Entry 4GN3 (X-ray diffraction, 1.95 A resolution); this record covers chains A and B.

Chain A:
Name: Lysozyme C
From: Gallus gallus
Notes: EC 3.2.1.17
UniProtKB: P00698 (LYSC_CHICK); residues 1-129 here correspond to UniProt positions 19-147 (UniProt number = residue number + 18)
Amino-acid sequence (129 residues; row label = number of the first residue in the row):
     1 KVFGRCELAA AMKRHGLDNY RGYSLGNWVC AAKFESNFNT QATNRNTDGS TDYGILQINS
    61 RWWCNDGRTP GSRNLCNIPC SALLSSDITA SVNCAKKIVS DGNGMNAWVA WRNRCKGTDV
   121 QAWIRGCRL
Cystine bridges: Cys6-Cys127, Cys30-Cys115, Cys64-Cys80, Cys76-Cys94
UniProt features mapped onto this chain:
  - active site: Glu35, Asp52
  - binding site (substrate): Asp101
What the authors report for this chain:
  - conformationally variable residues (side-chain flip): Arg61

Chain B:
Name: OBody AM1L10
From: Pyrobaculum aerophilum
Amino-acid sequence (113 residues; numbered -3 to 108 plus 5 insertion-coded residues; 4 numbers in that range are skipped by the numbering (no residue carries them; nothing is unmodelled there); the number before each row is that of its first residue; a row labelled like 88A-88E holds insertion residues (88A, then the next letters in order); numbers below 1 keep their minus sign (Ala-3 is residue -3)):
    -3 AMGSVYPKKT HWTAEITPNL HGTEVVVAGW VASLGDYGRV KIVKVSDREG GAAVSVYLEY
    57 GKTPDHLFKV FAELSREDVV VIKGIVEASK AA
88A-88E ADMHN
    93 GVEIFPSEIW ILNKAK
Disordered / not traced: -3 to -2, 88A-88E, 108
What the authors report for this chain:
  - conformationally variable residues (side-chain flip): Glu95

Interface between chain A and chain B:
Contacting residue pairs (28):
  Glu35(A) with Arg35(B), salt bridge
  Thr47(A) with Tyr56(B)
  Asp52(A) with Arg35(B), salt bridge
  Gln57(A) with Arg35(B)
  Asn59(A) with Tyr33(B); Gly34(B)
  Trp62(A) with Leu30(B); Asp32(B)
  Trp63(A) with Asp32(B), hydrogen bond (side chain-backbone); Tyr33(B), hydrophobic
  Asp101(A) with Tyr33(B), hydrogen bond
  Gly102(A) with Lys40(B), hydrogen bond (backbone-side chain)
  Asn103(A) with Tyr33(B), hydrogen bond; Ile38(B); Lys40(B)
  Asn106(A) with Val36(B); Tyr53(B)
  Ala107(A) with Tyr33(B)
  Val109(A) with Arg35(B); Val36(B), hydrophobic; Glu55(B)
  Arg112(A) with Tyr53(B); Glu95(B), salt bridge
  Asn113(A) with Glu55(B), hydrogen bond
  Lys116(A) with Ser85(B); Lys86(B)
  Gly117(A) with Lys86(B); Ala87(B)
Also at the interface, not in a pair above, chain A (21 interface residues in all): Asn46, Asp48, Arg61, Ile98
Also at the interface, not in a pair above, chain B (18 interface residues in all): Gly31, Lys37, Ser51
The authors on this interface:
  - residue pairs: Thr47(A)-Tyr56(B) (hydrogen bond)
  - interface residues, chain B: Glu95(B)

In short:
Chain A and chain B form an interface of 21 and 18 residues respectively; the contacts include 5 hydrogen
bonds and 3 salt bridges. Among the polar pairs are Glu35(A)-Arg35(B), Asp52(A)-Arg35(B) and
Arg112(A)-Glu95(B). The authors report a hydrogen bond between Thr47(A) and Tyr56(B). From the paper: the
interface residue Glu95(B); conformational variability at Arg61(A) and Glu95(B).
Chain A is Lysozyme C (Gallus gallus) and chain B is OBody AM1L10 (Pyrobaculum aerophilum); the structure,
OBody AM1L10 bound to hen egg-white lysozyme, was determined by X-ray diffraction (same publication as 4GLV,
4GN4, 4GN5 and 4GLA).
